Entry 2XOK (X-ray diffraction, 3.01 A resolution); this record covers chains H and I of the 19 polymer chains in the assembly.

# Chain H
Protein: ATP synthase
From: Saccharomyces cerevisiae
UniProtKB: Q12165 (ATPD_YEAST); residues -21 to 138 here correspond to UniProt positions 1-160 (UniProt number = residue number + 22)
Sequence (160 residues; each row starts with the number of its first residue; numbers below 1 keep their minus sign (Met-21 is residue -21)):
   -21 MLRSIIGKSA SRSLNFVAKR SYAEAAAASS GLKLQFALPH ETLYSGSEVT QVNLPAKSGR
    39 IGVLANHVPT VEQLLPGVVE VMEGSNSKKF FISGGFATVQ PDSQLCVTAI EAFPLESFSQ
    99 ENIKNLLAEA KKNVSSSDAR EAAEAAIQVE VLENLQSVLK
Disordered / not traced: -21 to 11, 24-25, 91, 98, 116-117, 137-138

# Chain I
Protein: ATP synthase catalytic sector F1 epsilon subunit
From: Saccharomyces cerevisiae
UniProtKB: Q2XN67 (Q2XN67_YEAST); residues 1-61 here correspond to UniProt positions 2-62 (UniProt number = residue number + 1)
Sequence (61 residues; each row starts with the number of its first residue):
     1 SAWRKAGMSY AAYLNVAAQA IRSSLKTELQ TASVTNRSQT DAFYTQYKNG TAASEPTPMT
    61 K
Disordered / not traced: 1-7, 25-26, 50-52

# How chain H and chain I interact
Pairs across the interface (16; chain H residue first):
  His18(H) - Arg37(I)  hydrogen bond
  Pro54(H) - Tyr13(I)  hydrophobic
  Ser71(H) - Leu14(I)  hydrogen bond (side chain-backbone)
  Ser71(H) - Ala17(I)
  Ser71(H) - Ala18(I)
  Gly72(H) - Leu14(I)
  Gly73(H) - Tyr10(I)  hydrogen bond (backbone-side chain)
  Gly73(H) - Leu14(I)
  Phe74(H) - Tyr10(I)
  Ile88(H) - Leu14(I)
  Ile88(H) - Ala18(I)  hydrophobic
  Glu89(H) - Ala18(I)
  Glu89(H) - Val34(I)
  Glu89(H) - Arg37(I)  salt bridge
  Ile101(H) - Ser24(I)
  Leu105(H) - Ser24(I)
Interface residues without a listed pair, chain H (15 interface residues in all): Gln51, Leu52, Glu122, Ile125, Gln126
Interface residues without a listed pair, chain I (11 interface residues in all): Asn15, Val16, Ala20

# Overview
Chain H and chain I form an interface of 15 and 11 residues respectively; the contacts include 3 hydrogen
bonds and 1 salt bridge. Among the polar pairs are Glu89(H)-Arg37(I), His18(H)-Arg37(I) and Ser71(H)-Leu14(I).
Chain H is ATP synthase and chain I is ATP synthase catalytic sector F1 epsilon subunit, both from
Saccharomyces cerevisiae; the structure, Refined structure of yeast F1c10 ATPase complex to 3 A resolution,
was determined by X-ray diffraction together with 1QO1 from the same study.
